Entry 5J2I (X-ray diffraction, 2.40 A resolution); this record covers chains A and P of the 4 polymer chains in the assembly.

== Chain A ==
Name: DNA polymerase beta
Organism: Homo sapiens
Notes: EC 2.7.7.7, 4.2.99.-
UniProtKB: P06746 (DPOLB_HUMAN); numbering as in UniProt (aligned over 1-335)
Sequence (335 residues; numbered 1 to 335; the number before each row is that of its first residue):
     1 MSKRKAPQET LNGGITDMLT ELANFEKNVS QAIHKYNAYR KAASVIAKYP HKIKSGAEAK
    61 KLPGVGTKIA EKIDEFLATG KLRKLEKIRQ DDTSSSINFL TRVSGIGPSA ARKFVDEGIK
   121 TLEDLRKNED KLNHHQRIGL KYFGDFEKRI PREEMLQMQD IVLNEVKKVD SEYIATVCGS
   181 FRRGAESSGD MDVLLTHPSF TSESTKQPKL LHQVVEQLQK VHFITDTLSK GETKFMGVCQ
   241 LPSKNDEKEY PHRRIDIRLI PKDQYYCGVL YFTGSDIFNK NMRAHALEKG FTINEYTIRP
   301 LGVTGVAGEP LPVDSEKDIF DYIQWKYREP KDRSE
Disordered / not traced: 1-9
Metal / ion sites: Na+ site 1: Lys60, Leu62, Val65 (shared with 1 residue of chain D); Na+ site 2: Thr101, Val103, Ile106 (shared with DG9(P) of chain P); Mg2+ site 1: Asp190, Asp192 (together with DUP); Mg2+ site 2: Asp190, Asp192, Asp256 (together with DUP)
Small-molecule neighbours: DUP (2'-deoxyuridine 5'-alpha,beta-imido-triphosphate): Arg149, Gly179, Ser180, Arg183, Ser188, Gly189, Asp190, Asp192, Asp256, Tyr271, Phe272, Thr273, Gly274, Ser275, Asp276, Asn279
Curated features (UniProtKB/Swiss-Prot):
  - region: Arg183 to Asp192 (DNA-binding)
  - active site: Lys72 (Nucleophile)
  - binding site (K(+)): Lys60, Leu62, Val65, Thr101, Val103, Ile106
  - binding site (Na(+)): Lys60, Leu62, Val65, Thr101, Val103, Ile106
  - binding site (dATP): Arg149, Ser180, Arg183, Gly189, Asp190
  - binding site (dCTP): Arg149, Ser180, Arg183, Gly189, Asp190
  - binding site (dGTP): Arg149, Ser180, Arg183, Gly189, Asp190, Asp192
  - binding site (dTTP): Arg149, Ser180, Arg183, Gly189, Asp190
  - binding site (Mg(2+)): Asp190, Asp192, Asp256
  - modified residue: Lys72 (N6-acetyllysine), Arg83 (Omega-N-methylarginine), Arg152 (Omega-N-methylarginine)
  - cross-link (Glycyl lysine isopeptide (Lys-Gly)): Lys41 (interchain with G-Cter in ubiquitin), Lys61 (interchain with G-Cter in ubiquitin), Lys81 (interchain with G-Cter in ubiquitin)
  - natural variant: Leu22 (L22P: Found in a gastric cancer sample; uncertain significance), Tyr39 (Y39C: Found in a gastric cancer sample; uncertain significance), Gly118 (G118V: Decreased DNA-directed DNA polymerase activity), Arg137 (R137Q: Decreased function in base-excision repair), Arg149 (R149I: Decreased DNA-directed DNA polymerase activity), Asp160 (D160N: Found in a gastric cancer sample; uncertain significance), Cys239 (C239R: Found in a gastric cancer sample; uncertain significance), Lys289 (K289M: Found in a colon cancer sample; uncertain significance), Asn294 (N294D: Found in a gastric cancer sample; uncertain significance), Glu295 (E295K: Found in a gastric cancer sample; uncertain significance)
  - mutagenesis: Phe25 (F25W: No effect on 5'-dRP lyase activity. Decreased ssDNA binding), His34 (H34G: Decreased 5'-dRP lyase activity. Decreased ssDNA binding), Lys35 (K35A: Decreased 5'-dRP lyase activity. Decreased ssDNA binding. Loss of 5'-dRP lyase activity; when associated with A-68 and A-72. Decreased ssDNA binding; when associated with A-68 and A-72 ...), Tyr39 (Y39F: No effect on 5'-dRP lyase activity; Y39Q: Abolishes DNA polymerase and 5'-dRP lyase activity), Lys41 (K41R: Abolishes ubiquitination; when associated with R-61 and R-81), Lys60 (K60A: Decreased 5'-dRP lyase activity. Decreased ssDNA binding), Lys61 (K61R: Abolishes ubiquitination; when associated with R-41 and R-81), Lys68 (K68A: No effect on 5'-dRP lyase activity. Decreased ssDNA binding. Loss of 5'-dRP lyase activity; when associated with A-35 and A-72. Decreased ssDNA binding; when associated with A-35 and A-72 ...), Glu71 (E71Q: No effect on 5'-dRP lyase activity. No effect on structure shown by circular dichroism. No effect on ssDNA binding), Lys72 (K72A: Severely reduced 5'-dRP lyase activity. Does not affect ssDNA binding. Loss of 5'-dRP lyase activity; when associated with A-35 and A-68. Decreased ssDNA binding ...), Glu75 (E75A: Slightly decreased 5'-dRP lyase activity. Decreased ssDNA binding. No effect on structure shown by circular dichroism), Lys81 (K81R: Abolishes ubiquitination; when associated with R-41 and R-61), 5 further mutagenesis entries in UniProt

== Chain P ==
Molecule: Primer Strand
Sequence (10 nucleotides; numbered 1 to 10; the number before each row is that of its first residue):
     1 GCTGATGCGC
Metal / ion sites: Na+: DG9 (shared with Thr101(A), Val103(A), Ile106(A) of chain A)

== Chain A / chain P interface ==
Pairs across the interface - 19 pairs, chain A then chain P:
  Lys27(A) - DC10(P)  base contact
  Tyr36(A) - DC10(P)  base contact
  Arg40(A) - DC10(P)  base contact
  Val103(A) - DG9(P)  phosphate contact
  Ser104(A) - DG9(P)  phosphate contact
  Gly105(A) - DC8(P)  phosphate contact
  Gly105(A) - DG9(P)  hydrogen bond to the phosphate
  Ile106(A) - DG9(P)  phosphate contact
  Gly107(A) - DC8(P)  hydrogen bond to the phosphate
  Pro108(A) - DC8(P)  phosphate contact
  Ser109(A) - DG7(P)  phosphate contact
  Ser109(A) - DC8(P)  hydrogen bond to the phosphate
  Ala110(A) - DC8(P)  hydrogen bond to the phosphate
  His135(A) - DG9(P)  sugar contact
  Lys234(A) - DG9(P)  base contact
  Met236(A) - DG9(P)  phosphate contact
  Arg254(A) - DG9(P)  phosphate contact
  Arg254(A) - DC10(P)  salt bridge to the phosphate
  Asp276(A) - DC10(P)  base contact
Interface residues without a listed pair, chain A (18 interface residues in all): Asp256, Lys280

== Summary ==
Chain A and chain P form an interface of 18 and 4 residues respectively, with 4 hydrogen bonds and 1 salt
bridge. Among the polar pairs are Gly105(A)-DG9(P), Gly107(A)-DC8(P) and Ser109(A)-DC8(P). Bound to chain A:
compound DUP.
Here chain A is DNA polymerase beta (Homo sapiens) and chain P is Primer Strand. Entry 5J2I (Ternary complex
crystal structure of DNA polymerase Beta with T:C mismatch at the primer terminus) was determined by X-ray
diffraction, deposited together with 5J0O, 5J0P, 5J0Q, 5J0R, 5J0S, 5J0T and 16 further entries.
